4Z42 - chains A and F of the 12 polymer chains in the assembly; structure by X-ray diffraction, 3.01 A resolution.

[Chain A]
Name: Urease subunit gamma
From: Yersinia enterocolitica W22703
Notes: EC 3.5.1.5
UniProtKB: F4MWM9 (F4MWM9_YEREN); numbering as in UniProt (aligned over 1-100)
Amino-acid sequence (100 residues; row label = number of the first residue in the row):
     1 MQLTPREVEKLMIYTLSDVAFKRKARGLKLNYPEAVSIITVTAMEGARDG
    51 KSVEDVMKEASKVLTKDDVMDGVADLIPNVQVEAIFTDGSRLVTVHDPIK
Not modelled in the structure: 100

[Chain F]
Name: Urease subunit alpha
From: Yersinia enterocolitica W22703
Notes: EC 3.5.1.5
UniProtKB: F4MWM7 (F4MWM7_YEREN); numbering as in UniProt (aligned over 1-572)
Amino-acid sequence (572 residues; each row starts with the number of its first residue):
     1 MPQISRQEYAGLFGPTTGDKIRLGDTNLFIEIEKDLRGYGEESVYGGGKS
    51 LRDGMGANNHLTRDNGVLDLVITNVTIVDARLGVIKADVGIRDGKIAGIG
   101 KSGNPGVMDGVTPGLVVGVSTDAISGEHLILTAAGIDTHIHLISPQQAYH
   151 ALSNGVATFFGGGIGPTDGTNGTTVTPGPWNIRQMLRSVEGLPVNVGILG
   201 KGNSYGRGPLLEQAIAGVVGYKVHEDWGATANALRHSLRMADEMDIQVSV
   251 HTDSLNECGYVEDTIDAFEGRTIHTFHTEGAGGGHAPDIIRVASQPNVLP
   301 SSTNPTLPYGVNSQAELFDMIMVCHNLNPNVPADVSFAESRVRPETIAAE
   351 NVLHDMGVISMFSSDSQAMGRVGENWLRVMQTANAMKASRGKLPEDAPGN
   401 DNFRVLRYVAKITINPAIAQGVSHVIGSVEVGKMADLVLWDPRFFGAKPK
   451 MVIKGGMINWAAMGDPNASLPTPQPVFYRPMFGAMGKTMQDTCVTFVSQA
   501 ALDDGVKEKAGLDRQVIAVKNCRTISKHDLVRNDQTPNIEVDPETFAVKV
   551 DGVHATCEPIDTAAMNQRYFFG
Not modelled in the structure: 1
Ion coordination: Ni2+ site 1: H139, H141, D365; Ni2+ site 2 near H251 (its only coordinating residue here)

[Chain A / chain F interface]
Pairs across the interface - 65 pairs, chain A then chain F:
  M1(A) - K448(F)
  M1(A) - Q474(F)  hydrogen bond (backbone-side chain)
  M1(A) - P475(F)  hydrophobic
  M1(A) - V476(F)
  Q2(A) - F444(F)
  Q2(A) - K448(F)  hydrogen bond (backbone-side chain)
  Q2(A) - V476(F)  hydrogen bond (backbone-backbone)
  Q2(A) - Y478(F)
  L3(A) - V476(F)  hydrogen bond (backbone-backbone)
  L3(A) - F477(F)
  L3(A) - Y478(F)  hydrogen bond (backbone-backbone)
  T4(A) - S153(F)
  P5(A) - H150(F)
  P5(A) - S153(F)
  P5(A) - W460(F)  hydrophobic
  R6(A) - H150(F)  hydrogen bond (backbone-side chain)
  R6(A) - G373(F)  hydrogen bond (side chain-backbone)
  R6(A) - F570(F)
  E7(A) - K448(F)  salt bridge
  E7(A) - Y569(F)
  E7(A) - F570(F)
  E7(A) - F571(F)  hydrogen bond (side chain-backbone)
  V8(A) - F477(F)  hydrophobic
  E9(A) - H150(F)  salt bridge
  L11(A) - F571(F)  hydrophobic
  Y14(A) - F571(F)  hydrophobic
  A47(A) - Q567(F)  hydrogen bond (backbone-side chain)
  R48(A) - Q567(F)
  V53(A) - N312(F)
  V53(A) - A315(F)  hydrophobic
  M57(A) - D319(F)
  E83(A) - R371(F)  salt bridge
  I85(A) - N566(F)
  I85(A) - Q567(F)
  I85(A) - F570(F)  hydrophobic
  I85(A) - G572(F)  hydrogen bond (backbone-backbone)
  F86(A) - N312(F)
  F86(A) - N566(F)
  F86(A) - Q567(F)
  T87(A) - D561(F)  hydrogen bond (side chain-backbone)
  T87(A) - T562(F)
  T87(A) - A563(F)  hydrogen bond (backbone-backbone)
  T87(A) - N566(F)  hydrogen bond (backbone-side chain)
  T87(A) - Q567(F)
  D88(A) - G310(F)
  D88(A) - V311(F)
  D88(A) - N312(F)  hydrogen bond
  D88(A) - I560(F)
  D88(A) - D561(F)  hydrogen bond (backbone-backbone)
  D88(A) - A563(F)
  D88(A) - N566(F)
  G89(A) - N566(F)
  S90(A) - R371(F)  hydrogen bond (backbone-side chain)
  S90(A) - E374(F)  hydrogen bond
  S90(A) - R378(F)  hydrogen bond (backbone-side chain)
  R91(A) - P308(F)
  R91(A) - N312(F)  hydrogen bond
  R91(A) - S313(F)
  R91(A) - E316(F)  salt bridge
  R91(A) - R371(F)
  R91(A) - R378(F)
  L92(A) - E316(F)  hydrogen bond (backbone-side chain)
  L92(A) - M320(F)  hydrophobic
  L92(A) - R371(F)
  T94(A) - D319(F)  hydrogen bond
Also at the interface, not in a pair above, chain A (30 interface residues in all): K10, M44, E54, Q81, A84
Also at the interface, not in a pair above, chain F (38 interface residues in all): Y149, N154, V323, Q381, A462

[Summary]
30 residues of chain A face 38 of chain F across their interface; the contacts include 21 hydrogen bonds and 4
salt bridges. Among the polar pairs are E7(A)-K448(F), E9(A)-H150(F) and E83(A)-R371(F). H139(F), H141(F) and
D365(F) form the Ni2+ site 1.
Chain A is Urease subunit gamma and chain F is Urease subunit alpha, both from Yersinia enterocolitica W22703;
the structure, Crystal structure of urease from Yersinia enterocolitica, was determined by X-ray diffraction.
